2FAE - chain A; structure by X-ray diffraction, 1.55 A resolution.

# Chain A
Name: Acyl carrier protein
From: Escherichia coli
Reference sequence: P0A6A8 (ACP_ECOLI); residues 1-77 here = UniProt positions 1-77
Sequence (77 residues; numbered 1 to 77; the number before each row is that of its first residue):
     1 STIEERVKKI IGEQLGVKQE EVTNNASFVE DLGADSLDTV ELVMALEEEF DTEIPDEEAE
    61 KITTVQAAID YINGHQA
Glycans and other covalent adducts: compound PM8 linked to Ser36
Metal / ion sites: Zn2+ site 1: Ser1 (shared with 1 residue of chain B); Zn2+ site 2: Glu5 (shared with 1 residue of chain B); Zn2+ site 3 near Glu21 (its only coordinating residue here); Zn2+ site 4 near Asp31 (its only coordinating residue here); Zn2+ site 5 near Asp35 (its only coordinating residue here); Zn2+ site 6 near Asp56 (its only coordinating residue here); Zn2+ site 7 near Ala77 (its only coordinating residue here)
Ligand contacts: PM8 (S-(2-{[N-(2-hydroxy-4-{[hydroxy(oxido)phosphino]oxy}-3,3-dimethylbutanoyl)-beta-alanyl]amino}ethyl) decanethioate): Phe28, Val29, Thr39, Leu42, Val43, Leu46, Glu47, Thr52, Ile54, Ala59, Glu60, Ile62, Thr63, Ala68, Tyr71, Ile72

# In short
Compound PM8 is covalently linked to Ser36.
Chain A is Acyl carrier protein (Escherichia coli); the structure, Crystal structure of E. coli decanoyl-ACP,
was determined by X-ray diffraction (same publication as 2FAC and 2FAD).
